PDB entry 3T98 | X-ray diffraction, 2.50 A resolution | chains B and C of the 3 polymer chains in the assembly

[Chain B]
Molecule: Nucleoporin Nup58/Nup45
Organism: Rattus norvegicus
UniProtKB: P70581 (NUPL1_RAT); residue numbers follow UniProt; this construct covers 327-415
Chain sequence (93 residues; row label = number of the first residue in the row):
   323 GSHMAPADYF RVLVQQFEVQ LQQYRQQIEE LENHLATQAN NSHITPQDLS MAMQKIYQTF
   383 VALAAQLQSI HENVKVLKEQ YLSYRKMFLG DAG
Not modelled in the structure: 323-326, 413-415
Construct notes: expression tag (323-326)
From the paper describing this entry:
  - self-association interface (contacts with another copy of this molecule); pairs are residue here / residue on that copy: Ile392-Tyr406, Asn395-Tyr406, Val396-Tyr406, Leu399-Tyr406, Val396
  - contacts within the chain: Gln402-Tyr406 (water-mediated contact)
  - specificity-determining residues: Tyr346 (proposed by the authors, not directly observed)
  - conformationally variable residues (loop rearrangement): Ala358 to Thr367
  - mutagenesis - Y406F: increased binding to Nuclear pore complex protein Nup54 (chain C)
  - mutagenesis - Y406D: decreased binding to Nuclear pore complex protein Nup54 (chain C)

[Chain C]
Molecule: Nuclear pore complex protein Nup54
Organism: Rattus norvegicus
UniProtKB: P70582 (NUP54_RAT); residues 445-494 here = UniProt positions 445-494
Chain sequence (51 residues; each row starts with the number of its first residue):
   444 MNHFGAVKSE EKYYIDADLL REIKQHLKQQ QEGLSHLISI IKDDLEDIKL V
Not modelled in the structure: 444-456, 493-494
Construct notes: initiating methionine (444)
From the paper describing this entry:
  - specificity-determining residues: Gln473 (proposed by the authors, not directly observed)

[Interface between chain B and chain C]
Residue-residue contacts - 12 pairs, chain B then chain C:
  Ser364(B) with His479(C), hydrogen bond (backbone-side chain); Ile483(C)
  His365(B) with Ile483(C)
  Thr367(B) with Ile483(C)
  Pro368(B) with Leu470(C); Gln473(C)
  Ser372(B) with Leu470(C)
  Gln376(B) with Lys467(C)
  Tyr379(B) with Ile458(C); Leu463(C), hydrophobic
  Phe382(B) with Ile458(C), hydrophobic
  Ala386(B) with Tyr457(C)
Interface residues without a listed pair, chain B (12 interface residues in all): Ile366, Gln369, Leu371
Interface residues without a listed pair, chain C (10 interface residues in all): Lys471, Leu480

[Summary]
12 residues of chain B and 10 residues of chain C are in contact, with 1 hydrogen bond. Its one
hydrogen-bonded contact is Ser364(B)-His479(C). The paper reports that Y406F of chain B increases binding to
Nuclear pore complex protein Nup54 (chain C); specificity determinants Tyr346(B) and Gln473(C).
Chain B is Nucleoporin Nup58/Nup45 and chain C is Nuclear pore complex protein Nup54, both from Rattus
norvegicus; the structure, Molecular Architecture of the Transport Channel of the Nuclear Pore Complex:
Nup54/Nup58, was determined by X-ray diffraction, deposited together with 3T97.
